PDB entry 6U84 | electron microscopy, 3.70 A resolution | chains A and B of the 4 polymer chains in the assembly

== Chain A (and B) ==
Name: Transient receptor potential cation channel subfamily V member 2
Organism: Rattus norvegicus
Notes: chain B of this document is another copy of the same molecule, construct and numbering; everything in this record applies to it too
Reference sequence: Q9WUD2 (TRPV2_RAT); residue numbers follow UniProt; this construct covers 1-761
Chain sequence (761 residues; each row starts with the number of its first residue):
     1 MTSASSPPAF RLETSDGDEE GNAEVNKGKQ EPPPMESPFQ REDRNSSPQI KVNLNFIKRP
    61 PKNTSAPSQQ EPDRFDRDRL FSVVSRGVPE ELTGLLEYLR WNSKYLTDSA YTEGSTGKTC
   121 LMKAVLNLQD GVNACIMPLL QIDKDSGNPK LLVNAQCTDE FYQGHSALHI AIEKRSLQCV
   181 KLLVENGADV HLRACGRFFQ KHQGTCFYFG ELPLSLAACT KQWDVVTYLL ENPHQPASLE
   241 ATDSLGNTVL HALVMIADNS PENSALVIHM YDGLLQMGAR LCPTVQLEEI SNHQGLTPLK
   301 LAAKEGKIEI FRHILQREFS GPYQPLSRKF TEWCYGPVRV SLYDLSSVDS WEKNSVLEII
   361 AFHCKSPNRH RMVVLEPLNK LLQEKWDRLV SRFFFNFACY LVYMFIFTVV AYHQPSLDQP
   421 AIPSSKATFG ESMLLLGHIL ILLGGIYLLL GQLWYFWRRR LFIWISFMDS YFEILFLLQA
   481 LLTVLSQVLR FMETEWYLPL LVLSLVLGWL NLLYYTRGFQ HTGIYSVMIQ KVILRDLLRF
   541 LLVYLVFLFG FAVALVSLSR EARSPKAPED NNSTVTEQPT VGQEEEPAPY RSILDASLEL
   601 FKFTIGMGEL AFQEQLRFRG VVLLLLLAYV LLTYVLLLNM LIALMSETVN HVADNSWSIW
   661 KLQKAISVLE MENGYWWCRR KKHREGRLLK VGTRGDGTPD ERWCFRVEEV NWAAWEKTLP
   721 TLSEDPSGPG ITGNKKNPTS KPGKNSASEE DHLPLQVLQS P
Not modelled in the structure: 1-29, 46-73, 418-428, 565-585, 720-761
From the paper describing this entry:
  - contacts within the chain: Met35-Lys118 (backbone contact), Glu36-Lys123 (salt bridge), Pro337-Trp715
  - self-association interface (contacts with another copy of this molecule); pairs are residue here / residue on that copy: Met35-Trp333 (hydrophobic contact), Phe39-Phe330 (hydrophobic contact), Glu716-Asn263 (hydrogen bond)
  - conformationally variable residues (order/disorder transition): Gln30 to Asn45
  - mutagenesis - V635F: abolished signaling in response to 100 muM 2-APB
  - mutagenesis - V635F: abolished signaling in response to 20 muM CBD

== How chain A and chain B interact ==
Residue-residue contacts (82; chain A residue first):
  Phe330(A) - Phe39(B)  hydrophobic
  Glu332(A) - Pro34(B)
  Glu332(A) - Glu36(B)
  Glu332(A) - Ser37(B)
  Trp333(A) - Pro34(B)
  Trp333(A) - Met35(B)  hydrophobic
  Trp333(A) - Glu36(B)
  Trp333(A) - Tyr162(B)
  Cys334(A) - Lys174(B)
  Tyr335(A) - His165(B)
  Tyr335(A) - His169(B)
  Tyr335(A) - Glu173(B)
  Tyr335(A) - Phe207(B)  hydrophobic
  Tyr335(A) - Leu216(B)
  Gly336(A) - Glu173(B)  hydrogen bond (backbone-side chain)
  Pro337(A) - Phe207(B)
  Leu342(A) - Phe39(B)  hydrophobic
  Ala411(A) - Ser557(B)  hydrogen bond (backbone-side chain)
  Tyr412(A) - Val556(B)  hydrophobic
  Tyr412(A) - Arg560(B)
  Tyr412(A) - Ile593(B)
  Leu417(A) - Glu561(B)
  Leu417(A) - Arg617(B)
  Glu495(A) - Arg617(B)  salt bridge
  Glu495(A) - Phe618(B)
  Leu498(A) - Ser557(B)
  Pro499(A) - Phe618(B)  hydrophobic
  Val502(A) - Ala554(B)  hydrophobic
  Leu505(A) - Val553(B)  hydrophobic
  Val506(A) - Phe551(B)  hydrophobic
  Val506(A) - Ala554(B)  hydrophobic
  Trp509(A) - Val546(B)
  Trp509(A) - Phe549(B)  hydrophobic
  Leu513(A) - Val543(B)  hydrophobic
  Leu513(A) - Phe547(B)  hydrophobic
  His521(A) - Arg535(B)
  His521(A) - Arg539(B)  hydrogen bond (backbone-side chain)
  Tyr525(A) - Asp536(B)
  Tyr525(A) - Arg539(B)
  Tyr525(A) - Phe540(B)
  Tyr525(A) - Met640(B)
  Met528(A) - Asp536(B)
  Met528(A) - Asn639(B)
  Met528(A) - Ala643(B)
  Met528(A) - Glu647(B)
  Ile529(A) - Leu636(B)  hydrophobic
  Ile529(A) - Asn639(B)  hydrogen bond (backbone-side chain)
  Lys531(A) - Asn639(B)
  Leu537(A) - Val635(B)  hydrophobic
  Leu598(A) - Leu610(B)  hydrophobic
  Leu598(A) - Phe612(B)
  Phe601(A) - Leu627(B)  hydrophobic
  Lys602(A) - Leu610(B)
  Ile605(A) - Gly606(B)
  Ile605(A) - Leu610(B)  hydrophobic
  Ile605(A) - Tyr634(B)  hydrogen bond (backbone-side chain)
  Gly606(A) - Gly606(B)
  Met607(A) - Met607(B)  hydrophobic
  Met607(A) - Gly608(B)
  Leu641(A) - Leu638(B)  hydrophobic
  Leu644(A) - Ile642(B)  hydrophobic
  Met645(A) - Met645(B)  hydrophobic
  Thr648(A) - Ile642(B)
  Val649(A) - Ser646(B)
  His651(A) - Val649(B)
  His651(A) - Asn650(B)  hydrogen bond
  His651(A) - His651(B)  hydrogen bond
  Arg687(A) - Gln40(B)
  Leu689(A) - Gln40(B)
  Val691(A) - Phe39(B)  hydrophobic
  Arg706(A) - Pro34(B)
  Arg706(A) - Gln40(B)  hydrogen bond
  Glu708(A) - Thr205(B)  hydrogen bond
  Trp712(A) - Phe207(B)  hydrophobic
  Trp715(A) - Cys219(B)
  Trp715(A) - Thr220(B)
  Glu716(A) - Glu262(B)
  Glu716(A) - Asn263(B)  hydrogen bond
  Glu716(A) - Leu266(B)
  Leu719(A) - Arg175(B)
  Leu719(A) - Thr220(B)
  Leu719(A) - Lys221(B)
Also at the interface, not in a pair above, chain A (60 interface residues in all): Val338, Glu384, Thr408, Gln414, Ser416, Leu510, Thr522, Ile524, Gln530, Ile533, Leu594, Thr604, Lys690, Val710
Also at the interface, not in a pair above, chain B (76 interface residues in all): Glu31, Pro38, Ile170, Phe198, Gly204, Cys206, Ile256, Asp258, Leu542, Gly550, Leu558, Phe603, Ala611, Val621, Leu623, Val630, Leu632
From the paper, about this interface:
  - residue pairs: Glu716(A)-Asn263(B) (hydrogen bond)

== In short ==
Chain A and chain B form an interface of 60 and 76 residues respectively, with 10 hydrogen bonds and 1 salt
bridge. Polar pairs include Glu495(A)-Arg617(B), Gly336(A)-Glu173(B) and Ala411(A)-Ser557(B). The paper
describes a hydrogen bond between Glu716(A) and Asn263(B). The paper reports that V635F of chain A abolishes
signaling in response to 100 muM 2-APB; conformational variability at Gln30(A).
Chain A and chain B are both Transient receptor potential cation channel subfamily V member 2 (Rattus
norvegicus); the structure, Apo full-length rat TRPV2 in nanodiscs, state 1, was determined by electron
microscopy, deposited together with 6U86, 6U88 and 6U8A.
